1NJI - chains A and N of the 30 polymer chains in the assembly; structure by X-ray diffraction, 3.00 A resolution.

[Chain A]
Molecule: 23S ribosomal RNA
From: Haloarcula marismortui
Sequence (2922 nucleotides; numbered 2 to 2923; the number before each row is that of its first residue):
     2 UUGGCUACUAUGCCAGCUGGUGGAUUGCUCGGCUCAGGCGCUGAUGAAGG
    52 ACGUGCCAAGCUGCGAUAAGCCAUGGGGAGCCGCACGGAGGCGAAGAACC
   102 AUGGAUUUCCGAAUGAGAAUCUCUCUAACAAUUGCUUCGCGCAAUGAGGA
   152 ACCCCGAGAACUGAAACAUCUCAGUAUCGGGAGGAACAGAAAACGCAAUG
   202 UGAUGUCGUUAGUAACCGCGAGUGAACGCGAUACAGCCCAAACCGAAGCC
   252 CUCACGGGCAAUGUGGUGUCAGGGCUACCUCUCAUCAGCCGACCGUCUCG
   302 ACGAAGUCUCUUGGAACAGAGCGUGAUACAGGGUGACAACCCCGUACUCG
   352 AGACCAGUACGACGUGCGGUAGUGCCAGAGUAGCGGGGGUUGGAUAUCCC
   402 UCGCGAAUAACGCAGGCAUCGACUGCGAAGGCUAAACACAACCUGAGACC
   452 GAUAGUGAACAAGUAGUGUGAACGAACGCUGCAAAGUACCCUCAGAAGGG
   502 AGGCGAAAUAGAGCAUGAAAUCAGUUGGCGAUCGAGCGACAGGGCAUACA
   552 AGGUCCCUCGACGAAUGACCGACGCGCGAGCGUCCAGUAAGACUCACGGG
   602 AAGCCGAUGUUCUGUCGUACGUUUUGAAAAACGAGCCAGGGAGUGUGUCU
   652 GCAUGGCAAGUCUAACCGGAGUAUCCGGGGAGGCACAGGGAAACCGACAU
   702 GGCCGCAGGGCUUUGCCCGAGGGCCGCCGUCUUCAAGGGCGGGGAGCCAU
   752 GUGGACACGACCCGAAUCCGGACGAUCUACGCAUGGACAAGAUGAAGCGU
   802 GCCGAAAGGCACGUGGAAGUCUGUUAGAGUUGGUGUCCUACAAUACCCUC
   852 UCGUGAUCUAUGUGUAGGGGUGAAAGGCCCAUCGAGUCCGGCAACAGCUG
   902 GUUCCAAUCGAAACAUGUCGAAGCAUGACCUCCGCCGAGGUAGUCUGUGA
   952 GGUAGAGCGACCGAUUGGUGUGUCCGCCUCCGAGAGGAGUCGGCACACCU
  1002 GUCAAACUCCAAACUUACAGACGCCGUUUGACGCGGGGAUUCCGGUGCGC
  1052 GGGGUAAGCCUGUGUACCAGGAGGGGAACAACCCAGAGAUAGGUUAAGGU
  1102 CCCCAAGUGUGGAUUAAGUGUAAUCCUCUGAAGGUGGUCUCGAGCCCUAG
  1152 ACAGCCGGGAGGUGAGCUUAGAAGCAGCUACCCUCUAAGAAAAGCGUAAC
  1202 AGCUUACCGGCCGAGGUUUGAGGCGCCCAAAAUGAUCGGGACUCAAAUCC
  1252 ACCACCGAGACCUGUCCGUACCACUCAUACUGGUAAUCGAGUAGAUUGGC
  1302 GCUCUAAUUGGAUGGAAGUAGGGGUGAAAACUCCUAUGGACCGAUUAGUG
  1352 ACGAAAAUCCUGGCCAUAGUAGCAGCGAUAGUCGGGUGAGAACCCCGACG
  1402 GCCUAAUGGAUAAGGGUUCCUCAGCACUGCUGAUCAGCUGAGGGUUAGCC
  1452 GGUCCUAAGUCAUACCGCAACUCGACUAUGACGAAAUGGGAAACGGGUUA
  1502 AUAUUCCCGUGCCACUAUGCAGUGAAAGUUGACGCCCUGGGGUCGAUCAC
  1552 GCUGGGCAUUCGCCCAGUCGAACCGUCCAACUCCGUGGAAGCCGUAAUGG
  1602 CAGGAAGCGGACGAACGGCGGCAUAGGGAAACGUGAUUCAACCUGGGGCC
  1652 CAUGAAAAGACGAGCAUAGUGUCCGUACCGAGAACCGACACAGGUGUCCA
  1702 UGGCGGCGAAAGCCAAGGCCUGUCGGGAGCAACCAACGUUAGGGAAUUCG
  1752 GCAAGUUAGUCCCGUACCUUCGGAAGAAGGGAUGCCUGCUCCGGAACGGA
  1802 GCAGGUCGCAGUGACUCGGAAGCUCGGACUGUCUAGUAACAACAUAGGUG
  1852 ACCGCAAAUCCGCAAGGACUCGUACGGUCACUGAAUCCUGCCCAGUGCAG
  1902 GUAUCUGAACACCUCGUACAAGAGGACGAAGGACCUGUCAACGGCGGGGG
  1952 UAACUAUGACCCUCUUAAGGUAGCGUAGUACCUUGCCGCAUCAGUAGCGG
  2002 CUUGCAUGAAUGGAUUAACCAGAGCUUCACUGUCCCAACGUUGGGCCCGG
  2052 UGAACUGUACAUUCCAGUGCGGAGUCUGGAGACACCCAGGGGGAAGCGAA
  2102 GACCCUAUGGAGCUUUACUGCAGGCUGUCGCUGAGACGUGGUCGCCGAUG
  2152 UGCAGCAUAGGUAGGAGACACUACACAGGUACCCGCGCUAGCGGGCCACC
  2202 GAGUCAACAGUGAAAUACUACCCGUCGGUGACUGCGACUCUCACUCCGGG
  2252 AGGAGGACACCGAUAGCCGGGCAGUUUGACUGGGGCGGUACGCGCUCGAA
  2302 AAGAUAUCGAGCGCGCCCUAUGGCUAUCUCAGCCGGGACAGAGACCCGGC
  2352 GAAGAGUGCAAGAGCAAAAGAUAGCUUGACAGUGUUCUUCCCAACGAGGA
  2402 ACGCUGACGCGAAAGCGUGGUCUAGCGAACCAAUUAGCCUGCUUGAUGCG
  2452 GGCAAUUGAUGACAGAAAAGCUACCCUAGGGAUAACAGAGUCGUCACUCG
  2502 CAAGAGCACAUAUCGACCGAGUGGCUUGCUACCUCGAUGUCGGUUCCCUC
  2552 CAUCCUGCCCGUGCAGAAGCGGGCAAGGGUGAGGUUGUUCGCCUAUUAAA
  2602 GGAGGUCGUGAGCUGGGUUUAGACCGUCGUGAGACAGGUCGGCUGCUAUC
  2652 UACUGGGUGUGUAAUGGUGUCUGACAAGAACGACCGUAUAGUACGAGAGG
  2702 AACUACGGUUGGUGGCCACUGGUGUACCGGUUGUUCGAGAGAGCACGUGC
  2752 CGGGUAGCCACGCCACACGGGGUAAGAGCUGAACGCAUCUAAGCUCGAAA
  2802 CCCACUUGGAAAAGAGACACCGCCGAGGUCCCGCGUACAAGACGCGGUCG
  2852 AUAGACUCGGGGUGUGCGCGUCGAGGUAACGAGACGUUAAGCCCACGAGC
  2902 ACUAACAGACCAAAGCCAUCAU
Disordered / not traced: 2-9, 126-127, 715, 971-998, 1560, 1952-1963, 2137-2236, 2339-2343, 2665-2666, 2915-2923
Metal / ion sites: Mg2+ site 1 near G28 (its only coordinating residue here); Na+ site 1: C40, C443; Na+ site 2: G56, A59, G61; Na+ site 3 near U108 (its only coordinating residue here); Mg2+ site 2 near U115 (its only coordinating residue here); Na+ site 4: C141, G142; Na+ site 5 near U146 (its only coordinating residue here); Mg2+ site 3: C162, U2276; K+ site 1: C162, U163, U172; Mg2+ site 4: A165, A167, C168; Na+ site 6: A165, A166, A167; Mg2+ site 5: A166, G219; 61 more Na+ sites not listed; 98 more Mg2+ sites not listed; 1 more K+ sites not listed
Ligand contacts: chloramphenicol (CLM): G2099, A2100, G2540, U2645, G2646

[Chain N]
Name: 50S ribosomal protein L15E
From: Haloarcula marismortui
Chain sequence (194 residues; each row starts with the number of its first residue):
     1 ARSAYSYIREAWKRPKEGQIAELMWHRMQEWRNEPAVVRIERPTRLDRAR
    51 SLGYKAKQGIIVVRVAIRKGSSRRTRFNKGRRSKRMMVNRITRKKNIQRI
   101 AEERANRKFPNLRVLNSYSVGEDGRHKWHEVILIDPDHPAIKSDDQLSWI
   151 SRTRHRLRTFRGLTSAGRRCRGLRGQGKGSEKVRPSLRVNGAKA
Metal / ion sites: Na+ site 1: Asn106, Phe109, Leu112; Na+ site 2: Lys193 (shared with U391(A), C399(A) of chain A)

[Interface between chain A and chain N]
Residue-residue contacts (279):
  G44(A) - Arg156(N)  base contact
  U133(A) - Lys108(N)  hydrogen bond to the sugar
  U133(A) - Pro110(N)  base contact
  U134(A) - Lys108(N)  phosphate contact
  U134(A) - Phe109(N)  phosphate contact
  U134(A) - Asn111(N)  hydrogen bond to the sugar
  G135(A) - Arg39(N)  salt bridge to the phosphate
  G135(A) - Ile61(N)  phosphate contact
  G135(A) - Phe109(N)  phosphate contact
  G135(A) - Asn111(N)  hydrogen bond to the sugar
  G135(A) - Leu112(N)  sugar contact
  G135(A) - Asp135(N)  hydrogen bond to the sugar
  C136(A) - Arg39(N)  salt bridge to the phosphate
  C136(A) - Gln58(N)  phosphate contact
  C136(A) - His138(N)  hydrogen bond to the sugar
  U137(A) - Gln58(N)  phosphate contact
  A144(A) - Asp137(N)  sugar contact
  A145(A) - Asn111(N)  sugar contact
  A145(A) - Asp137(N)  sugar contact
  C154(A) - Arg188(N)  salt bridge to the phosphate
  C155(A) - Arg161(N)  hydrogen bond to the sugar
  C155(A) - Arg171(N)  hydrogen bond to the phosphate
  C155(A) - Ser186(N)  hydrogen bond to the phosphate
  C155(A) - Arg188(N)  salt bridge to the phosphate
  C155(A) - Val189(N)  phosphate contact
  C156(A) - Arg99(N)  hydrogen bond to the phosphate
  C156(A) - Phe160(N)  sugar contact
  C156(A) - Arg161(N)  sugar contact
  C156(A) - Arg171(N)  salt bridge to the phosphate
  C156(A) - Ser186(N)  phosphate contact
  C156(A) - Leu187(N)  hydrogen bond to the phosphate
  C156(A) - Arg188(N)  hydrogen bond to the phosphate
  G157(A) - Lys95(N)  hydrogen bond to the sugar
  G157(A) - Arg99(N)  salt bridge to the phosphate
  G157(A) - Leu187(N)  phosphate contact
  A158(A) - Arg74(N)  phosphate contact
  A158(A) - Arg93(N)  hydrogen bond to the phosphate
  A158(A) - Lys94(N)  hydrogen bond to the phosphate
  G159(A) - Arg74(N)  salt bridge to the phosphate
  G159(A) - Arg93(N)  salt bridge to the phosphate
  A160(A) - Arg81(N)  hydrogen bond to the sugar
  A160(A) - Arg85(N)  phosphate contact
  A161(A) - Gly80(N)  sugar contact
  A161(A) - Arg81(N)  phosphate contact
  A161(A) - Arg82(N)  salt bridge to the phosphate
  A169(A) - Ser83(N)  phosphate contact
  U170(A) - Arg82(N)  salt bridge to the phosphate
  U170(A) - Ser83(N)  hydrogen bond to the phosphate
  U170(A) - Lys84(N)  hydrogen bond to the phosphate
  C171(A) - Arg82(N)  salt bridge to the phosphate
  C171(A) - Lys84(N)  phosphate contact
  U172(A) - Arg82(N)  hydrogen bond to the base
  A174(A) - Arg85(N)  base contact
  G175(A) - Lys94(N)  hydrogen bond to the base
  G175(A) - Gly191(N)  sugar contact
  G175(A) - Ala192(N)  sugar contact
  G175(A) - Lys193(N)  phosphate contact
  U176(A) - Gly191(N)  phosphate contact
  G181(A) - Arg107(N)  hydrogen bond to the sugar
  G181(A) - Phe160(N)  hydrogen bond to the base
  G182(A) - Leu157(N)  phosphate contact
  A183(A) - Thr153(N)  phosphate contact
  A183(A) - Arg154(N)  sugar contact
  A183(A) - Arg156(N)  sugar contact
  A183(A) - Leu157(N)  sugar contact
  A183(A) - Arg161(N)  hydrogen bond to the sugar
  G184(A) - Thr153(N)  phosphate contact
  G184(A) - Arg156(N)  salt bridge to the phosphate
  A187(A) - Arg154(N)  salt bridge to the phosphate
  A187(A) - Arg161(N)  phosphate contact
  C188(A) - Arg161(N)  salt bridge to the phosphate
  C188(A) - Leu163(N)  phosphate contact
  C188(A) - Arg171(N)  hydrogen bond to the phosphate
  C188(A) - Pro185(N)  hydrogen bond to the sugar
  C188(A) - Ser186(N)  sugar contact
  A189(A) - Leu163(N)  phosphate contact
  A189(A) - Arg168(N)  salt bridge to the phosphate
  A189(A) - Arg171(N)  salt bridge to the phosphate
  A189(A) - Leu173(N)  sugar contact
  A189(A) - Arg184(N)  hydrogen bond to the phosphate
  A189(A) - Pro185(N)  sugar contact
  G190(A) - Leu173(N)  phosphate contact
  G190(A) - Gln176(N)  phosphate contact
  G190(A) - Arg184(N)  salt bridge to the phosphate
  A191(A) - Gln176(N)  hydrogen bond to the phosphate
  A192(A) - Gln176(N)  hydrogen bond to the phosphate
  A193(A) - Arg174(N)  phosphate contact
  A193(A) - Gln176(N)  hydrogen bond to the phosphate
  A194(A) - Gln176(N)  sugar contact
  A194(A) - Gly177(N)  phosphate contact
  C195(A) - Gly177(N)  phosphate contact
  C195(A) - Lys178(N)  hydrogen bond to the phosphate
  A204(A) - Gln176(N)  sugar contact
  U205(A) - Arg184(N)  phosphate contact
  G206(A) - Arg184(N)  phosphate contact
  G206(A) - Pro185(N)  phosphate contact
  U207(A) - Pro185(N)  phosphate contact
  A226(A) - Lys182(N)  sugar contact
  A227(A) - Glu181(N)  sugar contact
  C240(A) - Gln146(N)  hydrogen bond to the phosphate
  A241(A) - Arg50(N)  sugar contact
  A241(A) - Ser51(N)  sugar contact
  A242(A) - Ser3(N)  phosphate contact
  A242(A) - Tyr5(N)  phosphate contact
  A242(A) - Arg50(N)  salt bridge to the phosphate
  A243(A) - Ala1(N)  hydrogen bond to the phosphate
  A243(A) - Ser3(N)  phosphate contact
  C244(A) - Ala1(N)  hydrogen bond to the phosphate
  C250(A) - Ala140(N)  sugar contact
  C251(A) - Gln58(N)  sugar contact
  C251(A) - His138(N)  sugar contact
  C251(A) - Pro139(N)  phosphate contact
  C251(A) - Ala140(N)  sugar contact
  C251(A) - Ser143(N)  phosphate contact
  C252(A) - Pro139(N)  phosphate contact
  G259(A) - Gln58(N)  base contact
  C260(A) - Gln58(N)  sugar contact
  A261(A) - Arg42(N)  salt bridge to the phosphate
  A261(A) - Ala56(N)  sugar contact
  A262(A) - Arg42(N)  salt bridge to the phosphate
  U263(A) - Arg42(N)  hydrogen bond to the sugar
  U263(A) - Leu46(N)  phosphate contact
  G264(A) - Tyr5(N)  hydrogen bond to the phosphate
  G264(A) - Leu46(N)  phosphate contact
  G264(A) - Arg50(N)  salt bridge to the phosphate
  G264(A) - Ala56(N)  sugar contact
  U265(A) - Arg50(N)  salt bridge to the phosphate
  U265(A) - Lys55(N)  phosphate contact
  U265(A) - Ala56(N)  hydrogen bond to the phosphate
  G266(A) - Lys55(N)  salt bridge to the phosphate
  G266(A) - Lys57(N)  salt bridge to the phosphate
  G266(A) - Asp144(N)  phosphate contact
  C376(A) - Ala1(N)  hydrogen bond to the sugar
  C377(A) - Ala1(N)  sugar contact
  C377(A) - Arg2(N)  phosphate contact
  A378(A) - Arg9(N)  salt bridge to the phosphate
  G379(A) - Arg9(N)  sugar contact
  G379(A) - Arg48(N)  phosphate contact
  G379(A) - Ser51(N)  hydrogen bond to the base
  A380(A) - Arg9(N)  phosphate contact
  A380(A) - Trp12(N)  sugar contact
  A380(A) - Lys13(N)  base contact
  A380(A) - Arg48(N)  salt bridge to the phosphate
  G381(A) - Lys13(N)  base contact
  G381(A) - Pro15(N)  base contact
  G381(A) - Arg45(N)  salt bridge to the phosphate
  G381(A) - Arg48(N)  salt bridge to the phosphate
  A383(A) - Arg174(N)  salt bridge to the phosphate
  G388(A) - Arg90(N)  hydrogen bond to the sugar
  G388(A) - Thr92(N)  base contact
  G389(A) - Arg90(N)  salt bridge to the phosphate
  G390(A) - Lys84(N)  salt bridge to the phosphate
  G390(A) - Lys94(N)  sugar contact
  U391(A) - Lys84(N)  salt bridge to the phosphate
  U391(A) - Arg85(N)  salt bridge to the phosphate
  U391(A) - Lys193(N)  hydrogen bond to the sugar
  U392(A) - Lys182(N)  sugar contact
  U392(A) - Lys193(N)  sugar contact
  G393(A) - Glu181(N)  base contact
  G393(A) - Lys182(N)  hydrogen bond to the base
  G394(A) - Lys178(N)  base contact
  G394(A) - Gly179(N)  base contact
  G394(A) - Glu181(N)  hydrogen bond to the base
  G394(A) - Lys182(N)  hydrogen bond to the base
  U398(A) - Gly179(N)  hydrogen bond to the sugar
  C399(A) - Gly172(N)  phosphate contact
  C399(A) - Lys178(N)  phosphate contact
  C399(A) - Gly179(N)  sugar contact
  C399(A) - Val183(N)  sugar contact
  C399(A) - Ala194(N)  sugar contact
  C400(A) - Lys94(N)  hydrogen bond to the sugar
  C400(A) - Arg169(N)  phosphate contact
  C400(A) - Cys170(N)  sugar contact
  C400(A) - Gly172(N)  phosphate contact
  C401(A) - Thr92(N)  hydrogen bond to the base
  C401(A) - Arg93(N)  hydrogen bond to the sugar
  C401(A) - Lys94(N)  sugar contact
  C401(A) - Asn96(N)  phosphate contact
  U402(A) - Gly70(N)  hydrogen bond to the phosphate
  U402(A) - Ser71(N)  sugar contact
  U402(A) - Thr92(N)  sugar contact
  U402(A) - Asn96(N)  phosphate contact
  U402(A) - Ile97(N)  hydrogen bond to the phosphate
  C403(A) - Lys69(N)  phosphate contact
  C403(A) - Gly70(N)  hydrogen bond to the phosphate
  C403(A) - Lys127(N)  salt bridge to the phosphate
  G404(A) - Lys69(N)  salt bridge to the phosphate
  G404(A) - Glu122(N)  phosphate contact
  C405(A) - Lys16(N)  salt bridge to the phosphate
  A407(A) - Arg14(N)  salt bridge to the phosphate
  U409(A) - Lys13(N)  hydrogen bond to the base
  G416(A) - Lys178(N)  salt bridge to the phosphate
  G417(A) - Lys178(N)  hydrogen bond to the sugar
  A430(A) - Arg48(N)  sugar contact
  G431(A) - Arg48(N)  salt bridge to the phosphate
  G431(A) - Ser51(N)  sugar contact
  G431(A) - Leu52(N)  hydrogen bond to the sugar
  G431(A) - Asn116(N)  hydrogen bond to the phosphate
  G431(A) - Arg169(N)  salt bridge to the phosphate
  G432(A) - Asn116(N)  phosphate contact
  G432(A) - Trp149(N)  hydrogen bond to the sugar
  G432(A) - Ser165(N)  phosphate contact
  C433(A) - Trp149(N)  sugar contact
  C433(A) - Arg158(N)  salt bridge to the phosphate
  C433(A) - Arg168(N)  salt bridge to the phosphate
  U434(A) - His155(N)  salt bridge to the phosphate
  A435(A) - Arg154(N)  salt bridge to the phosphate
  C770(A) - Lys79(N)  phosphate contact
  C770(A) - Gly80(N)  hydrogen bond to the phosphate
  C770(A) - Arg81(N)  hydrogen bond to the phosphate
  G771(A) - Lys79(N)  salt bridge to the phosphate
  G771(A) - Arg81(N)  salt bridge to the phosphate
  G869(A) - Asn78(N)  sugar contact
  G869(A) - Lys79(N)  salt bridge to the phosphate
  G870(A) - Asn78(N)  phosphate contact
  C1467(A) - Pro35(N)  phosphate contact
  C1467(A) - Ala36(N)  hydrogen bond to the phosphate
  G1468(A) - Ala36(N)  phosphate contact
  C1469(A) - Arg68(N)  salt bridge to the phosphate
  C1469(A) - Arg73(N)  salt bridge to the phosphate
  C1469(A) - Arg93(N)  phosphate contact
  C1469(A) - Arg104(N)  salt bridge to the phosphate
  A1470(A) - Arg68(N)  salt bridge to the phosphate
  A1470(A) - Ser72(N)  phosphate contact
  A1470(A) - Arg73(N)  hydrogen bond to the phosphate
  A1470(A) - Arg93(N)  salt bridge to the phosphate
  A1470(A) - Lys95(N)  hydrogen bond to the sugar
  A1470(A) - Ile100(N)  phosphate contact
  A1471(A) - Ile100(N)  phosphate contact
  A1471(A) - Arg104(N)  salt bridge to the phosphate
  A1471(A) - Arg107(N)  phosphate contact
  C1472(A) - Arg107(N)  salt bridge to the phosphate
  C1864(A) - Arg73(N)  sugar contact
  C1864(A) - Arg74(N)  sugar contact
  C1864(A) - Thr75(N)  phosphate contact
  G2121(A) - Arg76(N)  base contact
  G2121(A) - Ser83(N)  sugar contact
  G2121(A) - Met86(N)  hydrogen bond to the base
  C2122(A) - Arg76(N)  hydrogen bond to the base
  C2122(A) - Phe77(N)  sugar contact
  C2122(A) - Met86(N)  hydrogen bond to the sugar
  C2122(A) - Met87(N)  phosphate contact
  C2122(A) - Val88(N)  phosphate contact
  A2123(A) - Arg76(N)  sugar contact
  A2123(A) - Met87(N)  phosphate contact
  A2123(A) - Val88(N)  hydrogen bond to the phosphate
  A2123(A) - Asn89(N)  hydrogen bond to the phosphate
  G2124(A) - Asn89(N)  phosphate contact
  G2131(A) - Lys16(N)  phosphate contact
  G2131(A) - Gly124(N)  hydrogen bond to the base
  C2132(A) - Lys16(N)  salt bridge to the phosphate
  C2132(A) - Asp123(N)  sugar contact
  C2132(A) - Gly124(N)  hydrogen bond to the sugar
  U2133(A) - Trp25(N)  phosphate contact
  C2243(A) - Trp25(N)  base contact
  A2244(A) - Trp25(N)  sugar contact
  A2244(A) - Gln29(N)  sugar contact
  A2244(A) - Arg32(N)  hydrogen bond to the phosphate
  C2245(A) - Gln29(N)  phosphate contact
  C2245(A) - Arg32(N)  salt bridge to the phosphate
  U2246(A) - Arg125(N)  salt bridge to the phosphate
  C2262(A) - Gly124(N)  base contact
  C2262(A) - Arg125(N)  sugar contact
  G2263(A) - Lys69(N)  sugar contact
  G2263(A) - Gly70(N)  hydrogen bond to the sugar
  G2263(A) - Ser71(N)  phosphate contact
  G2263(A) - Arg73(N)  sugar contact
  A2264(A) - Gly70(N)  phosphate contact
  A2264(A) - Ser71(N)  hydrogen bond to the phosphate
  A2266(A) - Arg90(N)  salt bridge to the phosphate
  G2272(A) - Arg76(N)  base contact
  C2273(A) - Arg76(N)  hydrogen bond to the base
  A2274(A) - Phe77(N)  sugar contact
  A2274(A) - Gly80(N)  phosphate contact
  A2274(A) - Arg81(N)  hydrogen bond to the sugar
  A2274(A) - Met86(N)  base contact
  G2275(A) - Gly80(N)  phosphate contact
  G2275(A) - Arg81(N)  sugar contact
  G2275(A) - Met86(N)  sugar contact
Other interface residues (no listed pair), chain A (128 interface residues in all): U146, C173, G225, G269, A408, G868, A1865, U2265
Other interface residues (no listed pair), chain N (123 interface residues in all): Val37, Tyr54, Gly59, Ala66, Ile91, Glu103, Ser119, Gly162

[Summary]
The interface between chain A and chain N involves 128 residues on one side and 123 on the other, with 71
hydrogen bonds and 58 salt bridges. Polar pairs include U172(A)-Arg82(N), G175(A)-Lys94(N) and
G181(A)-Phe160(N). Chain A binds chloramphenicol.
Chain A is 23S ribosomal RNA and chain N is 50S ribosomal protein L15E, both from Haloarcula marismortui; the
structure, Structure of chloramphenicol bound to the 50S ribosomal subunit, was determined by X-ray
diffraction, deposited together with 1K73, 1KC8 and 1N8R.
